Entry 6ET9 (X-ray diffraction, 2.75 A resolution); this record covers chains E and K of the 12 polymer chains in the assembly.

# Chain E
Protein: Pfam DUF35
Organism: Methanothermococcus thermolithotrophicus
Amino-acid sequence (130 residues; each row starts with the number of its first residue):
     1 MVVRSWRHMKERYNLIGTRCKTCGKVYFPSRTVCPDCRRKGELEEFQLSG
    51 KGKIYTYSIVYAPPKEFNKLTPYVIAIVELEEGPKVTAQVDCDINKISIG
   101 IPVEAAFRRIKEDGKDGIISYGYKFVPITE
Not modelled in the structure: 1, 130
Metal / ion sites: Zn2+: Cys20, Cys23, Cys34, Cys37

# Chain K
Protein: HydroxyMethylGlutaryl-CoA synthase
Organism: Methanothermococcus thermolithotrophicus
Notes: EC 2.3.3.10
Amino-acid sequence (349 residues; row label = number of the first residue in the row):
     1 MKDIGIVGYGSYIPKYRIKVEEIAKVWGKDPEAIKKGLVVNEKSVPSPDE
    51 DTATIAVEAARNAVKRAGINAEKIGAVYVGSESHPYAVKPTSATVAEAIG
   101 ATPDLTAADLEFACKAGTAGIQMCMGLVGSGLIEYGMAIGADTAQGAPGD
   151 ALEYTASAGGAAYIIGNKKDEMIAVFNGTYSYTTDTPDFWRREGQSYPKH
   201 GGRFTGEPAYFKHVLNAAKGIMEKMGTTVKDYDYCVFHQPNGKFYIKAAK
   251 SLGFTNEQYKYGLLTPYLGNTYSGAVPLGLSNILDHAEEGARILAVSYGS
   301 GAGSDAFDITVTERIKEVVDKAPKTLDLLNRKKYIDYAVYVKYRGKIKI
Not modelled in the structure: 1-2
Metal / ion sites: K+ site 1: Glu72, Ala101, Asp104; K+ site 2: Glu111 (shared with 1 residue of chain I)
What the authors report for this chain:
  - catalytic residues: Cys114 (proposed by the authors, not directly observed)

# Chain E / chain K interface
Pairs across the interface (6):
  Lys65(E) with Asp150(K), salt bridge
  Asn68(E) with Trp27(K); Gly149(K)
  Thr71(E) with Trp27(K); Gly28(K)
  Pro72(E) with Gly28(K)
Also at the interface, not in a pair above, chain E (6 interface residues in all): Tyr61, Ala62
Also at the interface, not in a pair above, chain K (5 interface residues in all): Lys29

# Summary
6 residues of chain E face 5 of chain K across their interface, with 1 salt bridge. Its one salt-bridged
contact is Lys65(E)-Asp150(K). The Zn2+ site is built by Cys20(E), Cys23(E), Cys34(E) and Cys37(E). Glu72(K),
Ala101(K) and Asp104(K) form the K+ site 1. The paper reports the catalytic residue Cys114(K).
Chain E is Pfam DUF35 and chain K is HydroxyMethylGlutaryl-CoA synthase, both from Methanothermococcus
thermolithotrophicus; the structure, Structure of the acetoacetyl-CoA-thiolase/HMG-CoA-synthase complex from
Methanothermococcus thermolithotrophicus at 2.75 A, was determined by X-ray diffraction (same publication as
6ESQ).
